Entry 1NU8 (X-ray diffraction, 2.50 A resolution); this record covers chains A and B of the 3 polymer chains in the assembly.

Chain A (and B):
Protein: Dipeptidyl peptidase IV
Source organism: Homo sapiens
Notes: EC 3.4.14.5; chain B of this document is another copy of the same molecule, construct and numbering; everything in this record applies to it too
UniProt: P27487 (DPP4_HUMAN); numbering as in UniProt (aligned over 39-766)
Sequence (728 residues; each row starts with the number of its first residue):
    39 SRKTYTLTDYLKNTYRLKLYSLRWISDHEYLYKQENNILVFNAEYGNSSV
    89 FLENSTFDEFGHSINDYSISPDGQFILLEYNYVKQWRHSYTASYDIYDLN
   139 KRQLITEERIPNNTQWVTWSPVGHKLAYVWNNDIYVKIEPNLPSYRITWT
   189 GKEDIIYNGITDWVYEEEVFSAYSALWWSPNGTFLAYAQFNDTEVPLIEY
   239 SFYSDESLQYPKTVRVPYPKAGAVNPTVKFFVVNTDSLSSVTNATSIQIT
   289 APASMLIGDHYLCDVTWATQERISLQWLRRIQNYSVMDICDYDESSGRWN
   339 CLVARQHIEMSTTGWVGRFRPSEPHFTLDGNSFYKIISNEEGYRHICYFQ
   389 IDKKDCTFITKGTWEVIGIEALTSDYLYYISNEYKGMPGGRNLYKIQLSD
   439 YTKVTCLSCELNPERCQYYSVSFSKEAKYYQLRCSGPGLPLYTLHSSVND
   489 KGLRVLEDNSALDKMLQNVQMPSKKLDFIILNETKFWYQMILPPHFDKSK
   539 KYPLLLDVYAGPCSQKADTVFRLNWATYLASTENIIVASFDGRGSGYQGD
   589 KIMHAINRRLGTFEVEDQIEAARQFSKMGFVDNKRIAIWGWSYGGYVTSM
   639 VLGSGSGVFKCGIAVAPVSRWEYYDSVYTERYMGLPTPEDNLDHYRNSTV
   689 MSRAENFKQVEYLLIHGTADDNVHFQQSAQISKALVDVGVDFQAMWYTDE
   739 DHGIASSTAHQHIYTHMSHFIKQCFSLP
Curated features (UniProtKB/Swiss-Prot):
  - active site (Charge relay system): Ser-630, Asp-708, His-740
  - glycosylation (N-linked (GlcNAc...) asparagine): Asn-85, Asn-92, Asn-150, Asn-219, Asn-229, Asn-281, Asn-321, Asn-520, Asn-685
  - mutagenesis: Asn-85 (N85A: Does not inhibit dipeptidyl peptidase activity, interaction with ADA and homodimer formation), Asn-92 (N92A: Does not inhibit dipeptidyl peptidase activity, interaction with ADA and homodimer formation), Asn-150 (N150A: Does not inhibit dipeptidyl peptidase activity, interaction with ADA and homodimer formation), Glu-205 (E205K: Inhibits dipeptidyl peptidase activity), Glu-206 (E206L: Inhibits dipeptidyl peptidase activity), Asn-219 (N219A: Does not inhibit dipeptidyl peptidase activity, interaction with ADA and homodimer formation), Asn-229 (N229A: Does not inhibit dipeptidyl peptidase activity, interaction with ADA and homodimer formation), Asn-281 (N281A: Does not inhibit dipeptidyl peptidase activity, interaction with ADA and homodimer formation), Asn-321 (N321A: Does not inhibit dipeptidyl peptidase activity, interaction with ADA and homodimer formation), Asn-520 (N520A: Does not inhibit dipeptidyl peptidase activity, interaction with ADA and homodimer formation), Asn-685 (N685A: Does not inhibit dipeptidyl peptidase activity, interaction with ADA and homodimer formation), His-750 (H750A: Inhibits weakly homodimerization and dipeptidyl peptidase activity ...)
Cystine bridges: Cys-328/Cys-339, Cys-385/Cys-394, Cys-444/Cys-447, Cys-454/Cys-472, Cys-649/Cys-762
Glycans and other covalent adducts: N-acetylglucosamine (NAG) linked to Asn-85
Ligand contacts:
  - N-acetylglucosamine (NAG; 2-acetamido-2-deoxy-beta-D-glucopyranose), molecule 1: Tyr-118, Arg-147, Asn-150
  - N-acetylglucosamine (NAG), molecule 2: Ile-194, Gln-227, Asn-229, Thr-231, Glu-232
What the authors report for this chain:
  - catalytic residues: Tyr-547, Ser-630, Tyr-631
  - binding site for 3-residue peptide: Arg-125, Glu-205, Glu-206, Tyr-547, Ser-630, Tyr-631, Val-656, Tyr-662, Tyr-666, Val-711
  - contacts within the chain: Arg-125/Glu-204 (backbone contact), His-126/Glu-204 (backbone contact), Ser-127/Glu-204, Arg-125/Glu-205 (salt bridge)
  - specificity-determining residues: Glu-205, Tyr-662

Chain A / chain B interface:
Pairs across the interface (106; chain A residue first):
  Pro-234(A) / Tyr-248(B)
  Leu-235(A) / Tyr-248(B)
  Ile-236(A) / Pro-249(B)
  Glu-237(A) / Ser-239(B)
  Glu-237(A) / Thr-251(B)  hydrogen bond
  Glu-237(A) / Arg-253(B)  salt bridge
  Ser-239(A) / Glu-237(B)
  Tyr-241(A) / Phe-713(B)
  Tyr-241(A) / Gln-714(B)
  Tyr-241(A) / Gln-718(B)  hydrogen bond (backbone-side chain)
  Ser-242(A) / Gln-718(B)  hydrogen bond (backbone-side chain)
  Ser-242(A) / Lys-721(B)  hydrogen bond (backbone-side chain)
  Asp-243(A) / Gln-718(B)
  Asp-243(A) / Lys-721(B)
  Glu-244(A) / Arg-658(B)  salt bridge
  Glu-244(A) / Tyr-661(B)  hydrogen bond (backbone-side chain)
  Glu-244(A) / Met-689(B)
  Leu-246(A) / Tyr-661(B)
  Leu-246(A) / Gln-714(B)
  Gln-247(A) / Lys-258(B)
  Gln-247(A) / Ala-259(B)
  Gln-247(A) / Glu-660(B)
  Gln-247(A) / Tyr-661(B)
  Gln-247(A) / Gln-714(B)  hydrogen bond (backbone-side chain)
  Tyr-248(A) / Pro-234(B)
  Tyr-248(A) / Leu-235(B)
  Tyr-248(A) / Tyr-256(B)  hydrogen bond (side chain-backbone)
  Tyr-248(A) / Pro-257(B)
  Tyr-248(A) / Lys-258(B)  hydrogen bond (side chain-backbone)
  Tyr-248(A) / Ala-261(B)
  Tyr-248(A) / Gln-714(B)
  Pro-249(A) / Gln-714(B)
  Thr-251(A) / Glu-237(B)  hydrogen bond
  Arg-253(A) / Glu-237(B)  salt bridge
  Arg-253(A) / Arg-253(B)
  Tyr-256(A) / Tyr-248(B)  hydrogen bond (backbone-side chain)
  Pro-257(A) / Tyr-248(B)
  Lys-258(A) / Gln-247(B)
  Lys-258(A) / Tyr-248(B)  hydrogen bond (backbone-side chain)
  Ala-259(A) / Gln-247(B)  hydrogen bond (backbone-side chain)
  Ala-261(A) / Tyr-248(B)
  Arg-658(A) / Glu-244(B)  salt bridge
  Arg-658(A) / Ser-245(B)
  Glu-660(A) / Gln-247(B)  hydrogen bond (backbone-side chain)
  Tyr-661(A) / Glu-244(B)  hydrogen bond (side chain-backbone)
  Tyr-661(A) / Leu-246(B)
  Tyr-661(A) / Gln-247(B)
  Thr-687(A) / Glu-244(B)
  Met-689(A) / Glu-244(B)
  Phe-713(A) / Tyr-241(B)
  Phe-713(A) / Trp-734(B)
  Gln-714(A) / Tyr-241(B)
  Gln-714(A) / Leu-246(B)
  Gln-714(A) / Gln-247(B)  hydrogen bond (side chain-backbone)
  Gln-714(A) / Pro-249(B)
  Ser-716(A) / Trp-734(B)
  Ala-717(A) / Tyr-241(B)  hydrophobic
  Ala-717(A) / Thr-736(B)  hydrogen bond (backbone-side chain)
  Gln-718(A) / Tyr-241(B)  hydrogen bond (side chain-backbone)
  Gln-718(A) / Ser-242(B)  hydrogen bond (side chain-backbone)
  Gln-718(A) / Asp-243(B)  hydrogen bond (side chain-backbone)
  Gln-718(A) / Glu-244(B)
  Ser-720(A) / Trp-734(B)  hydrogen bond
  Ser-720(A) / Thr-736(B)  hydrogen bond
  Lys-721(A) / Ser-242(B)  hydrogen bond (side chain-backbone)
  Lys-721(A) / Thr-736(B)
  Val-724(A) / Tyr-735(B)  hydrophobic
  Val-724(A) / Thr-746(B)
  Val-724(A) / Ala-747(B)
  Val-724(A) / His-750(B)
  Asp-725(A) / Thr-746(B)  hydrogen bond
  Val-728(A) / His-750(B)  hydrogen bond (backbone-side chain)
  Asp-729(A) / His-750(B)
  Asp-729(A) / His-754(B)  salt bridge
  Asp-729(A) / His-757(B)  salt bridge
  Phe-730(A) / Met-733(B)
  Phe-730(A) / His-750(B)
  Phe-730(A) / His-754(B)
  Ala-732(A) / Ala-732(B)
  Ala-732(A) / Met-733(B)  hydrophobic
  Met-733(A) / Phe-730(B)
  Met-733(A) / Trp-734(B)
  Trp-734(A) / Leu-702(B)  hydrophobic
  Trp-734(A) / Phe-713(B)
  Trp-734(A) / Ser-716(B)
  Trp-734(A) / Ala-717(B)
  Trp-734(A) / Ser-720(B)  hydrogen bond
  Trp-734(A) / Ala-732(B)  hydrophobic
  Trp-734(A) / Met-733(B)
  Trp-734(A) / Trp-734(B)
  Tyr-735(A) / Val-724(B)  hydrophobic
  Thr-736(A) / Ala-717(B)  hydrogen bond (side chain-backbone)
  Thr-736(A) / Ser-720(B)
  Thr-736(A) / Lys-721(B)
  Asp-737(A) / Lys-721(B)  salt bridge
  Thr-746(A) / Val-724(B)
  Thr-746(A) / Asp-725(B)
  Ala-747(A) / Val-724(B)  hydrophobic
  His-750(A) / Val-724(B)
  His-750(A) / Val-728(B)  hydrogen bond (side chain-backbone)
  His-750(A) / Asp-729(B)  salt bridge
  His-750(A) / Phe-730(B)
  His-754(A) / Asp-729(B)  salt bridge
  His-754(A) / Phe-730(B)
  His-754(A) / Gln-731(B)
  His-757(A) / Asp-729(B)
Other interface residues (no listed pair), chain A (52 interface residues in all): Tyr-238, Ser-245, Leu-702, Gln-731
Other interface residues (no listed pair), chain B (53 interface residues in all): Ile-236, Tyr-238, Arg-684, Thr-687, Asp-737

Summary:
Chain A and chain B form an interface of 52 and 53 residues respectively; the contacts include 27 hydrogen
bonds and 9 salt bridges. Polar pairs include Glu-237(A)/Arg-253(B), Glu-244(A)/Arg-658(B) and
Asp-729(A)/His-754(B). The paper reports catalytic residues Tyr-547(A), Ser-630(A) and Tyr-631(A); a binding
site for 3-residue peptide at Arg-125(A), Glu-205(A) and Glu-206(A) among others.
Both chains are Dipeptidyl peptidase IV (Homo sapiens). Entry 1NU8 (Crystal structure of human dipeptidyl
peptidase IV (DPP-IV) in complex with Diprotin A (IPI)) was determined by X-ray diffraction together with 1NU6
from the same study.
